Entry 6EV1 (X-ray diffraction, 3.04 A resolution); this record covers chains A and B.

[Chain A]
Molecule: Heavy chain
Organism: Mus musculus
Sequence (220 residues; each row starts with the number of its first residue):
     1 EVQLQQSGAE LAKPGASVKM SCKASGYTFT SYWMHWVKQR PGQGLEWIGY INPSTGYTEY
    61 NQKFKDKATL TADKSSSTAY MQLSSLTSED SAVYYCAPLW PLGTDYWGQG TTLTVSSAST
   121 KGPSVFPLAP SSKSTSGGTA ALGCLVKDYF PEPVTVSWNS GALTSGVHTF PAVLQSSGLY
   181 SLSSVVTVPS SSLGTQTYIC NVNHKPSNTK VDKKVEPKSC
Not modelled in the structure: 132-137, 218-220
Disulfide bonds: C22-C96, C144-C200
From the paper describing this entry:
  - mutagenesis - Y27A, H35A, W47A, W100A: decreased binding to SCH
  - mutagenesis - S31A, Y57A: unchanged binding to SCH

[Chain B]
Molecule: Light chain
Organism: Mus musculus
Sequence (213 residues; row label = number of the first residue in the row):
     1 DIVLTQSPAI MSASPGEKVT MTCSASSSVS YMHWYQQKSG TSPKRWIYDT SKLASGVPAR
    61 FSGSGSGTSY SLTISSMEAE DAATYYCQQW SSNPPTFGAG TKLELKRTVA APSVFIFPPS
   121 DEQLKSGTAS VVCLLNNFYP REAKVQWKVD NALQSGNSQE SVTEQDSKDS TYSLSSTLTL
   181 SKADYEKHKV YACEVTHQGL RSPVTKSFNR GEC
Not modelled in the structure: 211-213
Disulfide bonds: C23-C87, C133-C193
From the paper describing this entry:
  - mutagenesis - D49A, K52A, W90A: decreased binding to SCH
  - mutagenesis - S55A: unchanged binding to SCH

[How chain A and chain B interact]
Pairs across the interface - 54 pairs, chain A then chain B:
  H35(A) with W90(B)
  Q39(A) with Q37(B), hydrogen bond; Y86(B), hydrogen bond
  L45(A) with Y86(B), hydrophobic; F97(B), hydrophobic
  W47(A) with P95(B)
  Y95(A) with Q37(B), hydrogen bond; T41(B); S42(B); P43(B)
  L99(A) with R45(B), hydrogen bond (backbone-side chain); W90(B), hydrophobic
  L102(A) with R45(B); Y48(B), hydrophobic
  T104(A) with R45(B)
  D105(A) with K44(B); R45(B), salt bridge; A54(B); S55(B)
  Y106(A) with K44(B)
  W107(A) with Y35(B), hydrophobic; P43(B)
  G108(A) with S42(B), hydrogen bond (backbone-side chain)
  Q109(A) with S42(B)
  F126(A) with S120(B); Q123(B)
  P127(A) with S120(B); E122(B)
  L128(A) with F117(B), hydrophobic; V132(B), hydrophobic
  A129(A) with F117(B)
  A141(A) with F115(B), hydrophobic; F117(B); L134(B), hydrophobic
  L145(A) with S130(B)
  K147(A) with S130(B)
  H168(A) with N136(B), hydrogen bond; N137(B); S173(B)
  F170(A) with L134(B), hydrophobic; S161(B); T163(B); S173(B); L174(B); S175(B)
  P171(A) with S161(B), hydrogen bond (backbone-side chain); V162(B)
  V173(A) with Q159(B); E160(B)
  L174(A) with Q159(B), hydrogen bond (backbone-side chain)
  Q175(A) with Q159(B)
  V185(A) with L134(B), hydrophobic
  T187(A) with N136(B)
  K213(A) with E122(B), salt bridge
Other interface residues (no listed pair), chain A (39 interface residues in all): V37, Q43, G44, E46, N61, G103, T139, L142, T169, S183
Other interface residues (no listed pair), chain B (36 interface residues in all): P94, G98, A99, D166

[In short]
39 residues of chain A and 36 residues of chain B are in contact; the contacts include 8 hydrogen bonds and 2
salt bridges. Polar contacts include D105(A)-R45(B), K213(A)-E122(B) and Q39(A)-Q37(B). From the paper: Y27A,
H35A and W47A of chain A, among others, reduce binding to SCH; D49A, K52A and W90A of chain B reduce binding
to SCH; 10 substitutions were tested in all.
Here chain A is Heavy chain and chain B is Light chain, both from Mus musculus. Entry 6EV1 (Crystal structure
of antibody against schizophyllan) was determined by X-ray diffraction, deposited together with 6EV2.
